Entry 6MHY (electron microscopy, 3.40 A resolution); this record covers chains A and B of the 12 polymer chains in the assembly.

Chain A (and B):
Protein: Gap junction alpha-8 protein, connexin-50
Source organism: Ovis aries
Notes: chain B of this document is another copy of the same molecule, construct and numbering; everything in this record applies to it too
UniProt: P55917 (CXA8_SHEEP); residue numbers follow UniProt; this construct covers 1-440
Sequence (440 residues; each row starts with the number of its first residue):
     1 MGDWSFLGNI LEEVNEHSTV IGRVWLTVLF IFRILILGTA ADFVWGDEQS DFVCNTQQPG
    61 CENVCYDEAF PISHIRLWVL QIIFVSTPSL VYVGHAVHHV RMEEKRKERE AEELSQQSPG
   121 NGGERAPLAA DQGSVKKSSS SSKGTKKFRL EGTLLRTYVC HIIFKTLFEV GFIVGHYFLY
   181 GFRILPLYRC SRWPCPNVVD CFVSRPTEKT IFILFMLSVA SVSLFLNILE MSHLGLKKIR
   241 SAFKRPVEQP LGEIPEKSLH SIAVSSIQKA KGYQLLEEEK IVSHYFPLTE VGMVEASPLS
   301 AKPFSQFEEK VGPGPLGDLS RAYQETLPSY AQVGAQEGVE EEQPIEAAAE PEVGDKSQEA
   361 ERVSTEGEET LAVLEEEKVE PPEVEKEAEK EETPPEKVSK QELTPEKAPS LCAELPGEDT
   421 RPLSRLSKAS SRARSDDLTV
Unresolved in the structure: 1, 98-153, 235-440
Cystine bridges: C54-C201, C61-C195, C65-C190
Sequence notes: conflict D42 (Glu in P55917)
From the paper describing this entry:
  - post-translational modification sites: G2 (proposed by the authors, not directly observed)
  - contacts within the chain: G2-D3, D3-S5, G2-W4 (hydrogen bond) (from molecular simulation)
  - disease-associated variants - L7P (citing earlier work)

Interface between chain A and chain B:
Pairs across the interface (44):
  D3(A) with W4(B); I34(B); L35(B)
  W4(A) with T39(B)
  F6(A) with E12(B); F30(B), hydrophobic
  L7(A) with L35(B), hydrophobic
  D42(A) with F43(B)
  E48(A) with R205(B), salt bridge
  Q49(A) with D51(B), hydrogen bond; S204(B); R205(B), hydrogen bond
  P59(A) with V53(B); N55(B)
  G60(A) with F202(B)
  N63(A) with D51(B), hydrogen bond (side chain-backbone); V53(B); V203(B), hydrogen bond (side chain-backbone)
  Y66(A) with R205(B)
  D67(A) with R205(B); P206(B); T207(B), hydrogen bond
  P71(A) with T207(B); E208(B), hydrogen bond (backbone-backbone)
  S73(A) with E208(B)
  R76(A) with A40(B); F43(B); E208(B); F212(B)
  L80(A) with I36(B), hydrophobic; F215(B), hydrophobic
  I83(A) with I31(B), hydrophobic; L35(B), hydrophobic; I36(B), hydrophobic
  F84(A) with F32(B), hydrophobic; F215(B), hydrophobic
  T87(A) with F32(B)
  L90(A) with T27(B); I31(B), hydrophobic
  V97(A) with R23(B)
  R192(A) with P186(B)
  W193(A) with L187(B), hydrophobic; D200(B)
  P194(A) with F202(B), hydrophobic
Also at the interface, not in a pair above, chain A (28 interface residues in all): S50, V64, I72, V79
Also at the interface, not in a pair above, chain B (33 interface residues in all): V44, D47, C54, R189, I211

Overview:
28 residues of chain A face 33 of chain B across their interface, with 6 hydrogen bonds and 1 salt bridge.
Polar contacts include E48(A)-R205(B), Q49(A)-D51(B) and Q49(A)-R205(B). The paper reports a modification site
at G2(A); contacts within the chain involving D3(A), G2(A) and S5(A) among others.
Chain A and chain B are both Gap junction alpha-8 protein, connexin-50 (Ovis aries); the structure, Structure
of connexin-50 intercellular gap junction channel at 3.4 angstrom resolution by cryoEM, was determined by
electron microscopy (same publication as 6MHQ).
